Entry 9JNV (electron microscopy, 3.00 A resolution); this record covers chains E and J of the 11 polymer chains in the assembly.

# Chain E
Name: Histone H3
Organism: Xenopus laevis
UniProt: A0A310TTQ1 (A0A310TTQ1_XENLA); residues 1-135 here correspond to UniProt positions 2-136 (UniProt number = residue number + 1)
Sequence (135 residues; row label = number of the first residue in the row):
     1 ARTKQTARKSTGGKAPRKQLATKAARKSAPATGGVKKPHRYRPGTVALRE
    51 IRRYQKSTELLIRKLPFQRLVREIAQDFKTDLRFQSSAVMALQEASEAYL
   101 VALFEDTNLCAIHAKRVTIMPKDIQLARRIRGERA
Disordered / not traced: 1-39, 135

# Chain J
Molecule: 146-nt DNA strand
Organism: Escherichia coli K-12
Sequence (146 nucleotides; row label = number of the first residue in the row):
     1 ATCGGATGTATATATCTGACACGTGCCTGGAGACTAGGGAGTAATCCCCT
    51 TGGCGGTTAAAACGCGGGGGACAGCGCGTACGTGCGTTTAAGCGGTGCTA
   101 GAGCTGTCTACGACCAATTGAGCGGCCTCGGCACCGGGATTCTCGA

# Chain E / chain J interface
Residue-residue contacts (18):
  Arg40(E) with DG82(J), base contact; DT83(J), hydrogen bond to the base; DG84(J), hydrogen bond to the sugar
  Tyr41(E) with DT7(J), hydrogen bond to the phosphate; DG8(J), sugar contact; DG84(J), phosphate contact
  Pro43(E) with DT83(J), sugar contact
  Gly44(E) with DT83(J), hydrogen bond to the phosphate
  Thr45(E) with DT83(J), phosphate contact
  Val46(E) with DT83(J), hydrogen bond to the phosphate
  Ala47(E) with DT83(J), phosphate contact
  Arg49(E) with DG8(J), sugar contact
  Arg63(E) with DG92(J), salt bridge to the phosphate
  Lys64(E) with DG92(J), hydrogen bond to the phosphate
  Leu65(E) with DG92(J), hydrogen bond to the phosphate
  Pro66(E) with DA91(J), phosphate contact
  Arg69(E) with DA91(J), salt bridge to the phosphate
  Arg83(E) with DG101(J), sugar contact
Interface residues without a listed pair, chain E (16 interface residues in all): Arg42, Lys56
Interface residues without a listed pair, chain J (10 interface residues in all): DT9, DA10

# Summary
The interface between chain E and chain J involves 16 residues on one side and 10 on the other; the contacts
include 7 hydrogen bonds and 2 salt bridges. Among the polar pairs are Arg40(E)-DT83(J), Arg40(E)-DG84(J) and
Tyr41(E)-DT7(J).
Chain E is Histone H3 (Xenopus laevis) and chain J is a 146-nt DNA strand (Escherichia coli K-12); the
structure, Structure of isw1-nucleosome complex in ADP(S) state, was determined by electron microscopy,
deposited together with 9JNT, 9JNU, 9JO2, 9JO5, 9LIU and 9LJ2.
